PDB entry 2NTJ | X-ray diffraction, 2.50 A resolution | chains A and B

[Chain A (and B)]
Name: Enoyl-[acyl-carrier-protein] reductase [NADH
From: Mycobacterium tuberculosis
Notes: EC 1.3.1.9; chain B of this document is another copy of the same molecule, construct and numbering; everything in this record applies to it too
UniProt: P0A5Y6 (INHA_MYCTU); residues 3-269 here = UniProt positions 3-269
Chain sequence (268 residues; row label = number of the first residue in the row):
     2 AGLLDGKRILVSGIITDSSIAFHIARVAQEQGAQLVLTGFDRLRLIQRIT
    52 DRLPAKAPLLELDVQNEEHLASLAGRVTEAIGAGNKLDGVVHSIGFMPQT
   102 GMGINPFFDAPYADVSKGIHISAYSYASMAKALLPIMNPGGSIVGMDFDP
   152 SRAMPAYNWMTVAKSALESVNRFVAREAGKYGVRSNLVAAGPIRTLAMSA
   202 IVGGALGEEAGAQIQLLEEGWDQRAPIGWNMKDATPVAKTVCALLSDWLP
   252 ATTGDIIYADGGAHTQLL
Construct notes: engineered mutation A2 (Asp in P0A5Y6)
Residues lining bound ligands: P1H ({(2R,3S,4R,5R)-5-[(4S)-3-(aminocarbonyl)-4-(2-propylisonicotinoyl)pyridin-1(4h)-yl]-3,4-dihydroxytetrahydrofuran-2-yl}m ethyl [(2R,3S,4R,5R)-5-(6-amino-9H-purin-9-yl)-3,4-dihydroxytetrahydrofuran-2-yl]methyl dihydrogen diphosphate): G14, I15, I16, S20, I21, A22, F41, L63, D64, V65, Q66, S94, I95, G96, F97, I122, M147, D148, F149, M155, Y158, M161, K165, A191, G192, P193, I194, T196, M199, L218, W222, L268
From the paper describing this entry:
  - conformationally variable residues (side-chain flip): F149
  - binding site for P1H: F149, M155, Y158, M161, P193, M199, L218, W222

[Interface between chain A and chain B]
Pairs across the interface (64; chain A residue first):
  L4(A) - W249(B)  hydrophobic
  V28(A) - W249(B)  hydrophobic
  Q32(A) - W249(B)
  R173(A) - T266(B)
  R173(A) - Q267(B)  hydrogen bond (backbone-side chain)
  A176(A) - P227(B)
  R177(A) - Q267(B)  hydrogen bond
  R177(A) - L269(B)  hydrogen bond (side chain-backbone)
  G180(A) - P227(B)
  P227(A) - A176(B)
  P227(A) - G180(B)
  P227(A) - T254(B)
  I228(A) - R185(B)
  I228(A) - P251(B)
  I228(A) - A252(B)  hydrophobic
  P237(A) - P251(B)  hydrophobic
  P237(A) - A252(B)  hydrophobic
  K240(A) - D248(B)
  K240(A) - W249(B)
  K240(A) - P251(B)
  T241(A) - W249(B)
  T241(A) - L250(B)
  A244(A) - W249(B)
  D248(A) - K240(B)  hydrogen bond (backbone-side chain)
  W249(A) - V28(B)  hydrophobic
  W249(A) - Q32(B)
  W249(A) - K240(B)
  W249(A) - T241(B)
  W249(A) - A244(B)
  L250(A) - T241(B)
  P251(A) - I228(B)
  A252(A) - I228(B)  hydrophobic
  A252(A) - P237(B)  hydrophobic
  A252(A) - Y259(B)
  A252(A) - A260(B)
  A252(A) - D261(B)  hydrogen bond (backbone-backbone)
  A252(A) - G262(B)  hydrogen bond (backbone-backbone)
  A252(A) - G263(B)
  T253(A) - Y259(B)  hydrogen bond (side chain-backbone)
  T254(A) - I228(B)
  T254(A) - G262(B)
  T254(A) - G263(B)
  T254(A) - T266(B)
  G255(A) - T266(B)
  D256(A) - Y259(B)
  D256(A) - H265(B)  salt bridge
  I258(A) - L250(B)  hydrophobic
  I258(A) - I258(B)  hydrophobic
  Y259(A) - A252(B)
  Y259(A) - T253(B)
  Y259(A) - D256(B)
  A260(A) - A252(B)
  D261(A) - A252(B)  hydrogen bond (backbone-backbone)
  G262(A) - A252(B)  hydrogen bond (backbone-backbone)
  G262(A) - T254(B)
  G263(A) - A252(B)
  G263(A) - T254(B)
  H265(A) - D256(B)  salt bridge
  T266(A) - R173(B)
  T266(A) - T254(B)
  T266(A) - G255(B)
  Q267(A) - R173(B)  hydrogen bond (side chain-backbone)
  Q267(A) - R177(B)  hydrogen bond
  L269(A) - R177(B)  hydrogen bond (backbone-side chain)
Other interface residues (no listed pair), chain A (35 interface residues in all): V184, R185, W230
Other interface residues (no listed pair), chain B (37 interface residues in all): G3, L4, V184, W230, C243

[In short]
Chain A and chain B form an interface of 35 and 37 residues respectively, with 12 hydrogen bonds and 2 salt
bridges. Polar pairs include D256(A)-H265(B), R173(A)-Q267(B) and R177(A)-Q267(B). Ligands of chain A:
compound P1H. From the paper: a binding site for P1H at F149(A), M155(A) and Y158(A) among others;
conformational variability at F149(A).
Both chains are Enoyl-[acyl-carrier-protein] reductase [NADH (Mycobacterium tuberculosis). Entry 2NTJ
(Mycobacterium tuberculosis InhA bound with PTH-NAD adduct) was determined by X-ray diffraction, deposited
together with 2H9I and 2NTV.
